6LAO - chains A and D of the 4 polymer chains in the assembly; structure by electron microscopy, 2.64 A resolution.

# Chain A
Name: Capsid protein VP1
Source organism: Echovirus E11
Amino-acid sequence (285 residues; row label = number of the first residue in the row):
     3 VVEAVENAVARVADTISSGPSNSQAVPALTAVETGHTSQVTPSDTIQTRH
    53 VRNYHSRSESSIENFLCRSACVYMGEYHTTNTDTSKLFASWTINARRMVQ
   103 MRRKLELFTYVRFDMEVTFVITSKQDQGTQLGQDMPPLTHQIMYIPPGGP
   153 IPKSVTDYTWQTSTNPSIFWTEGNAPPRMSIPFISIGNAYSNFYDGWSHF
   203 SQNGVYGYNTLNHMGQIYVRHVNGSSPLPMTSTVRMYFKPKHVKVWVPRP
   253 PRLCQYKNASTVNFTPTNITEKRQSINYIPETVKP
Residues lining bound ligands: sphingosine (SPH): S71, A72, C73, I95, A97, Q102, M103, K106, L107, V113, M117, V119, I144, M145, Y146, P168, S169, I170, M181, I183, I186, Y192, S193, N194, Y210, M216, I219, M238, F240

# Chain D
Name: Capsid protein VP4
Source organism: Echovirus E11
Amino-acid sequence (69 residues; numbered 1 to 69; the number before each row is that of its first residue):
     1 MGAQVSTQKTGAHETGLNASGRSIIHYTNINYYKDAASNSANRQDFSQDP
    51 GKFTEPVKDIMVKSLPALN
Not modelled in the structure: 14-23

# Chain A / chain D interface
Pairs across the interface (50):
  V3(A) with M1(D), hydrogen bond (backbone-backbone); G2(D); A3(D)
  V4(A) with A3(D); V5(D), hydrophobic
  E5(A) with A3(D), hydrogen bond (backbone-backbone); Q4(D); V5(D), hydrogen bond (backbone-backbone)
  A6(A) with V5(D)
  V7(A) with V5(D), hydrogen bond (backbone-backbone); S6(D)
  N9(A) with S6(D); T7(D); Q44(D)
  A12(A) with F46(D)
  A27(A) with S64(D)
  V28(A) with S64(D), hydrogen bond (backbone-backbone)
  P29(A) with K63(D)
  A33(A) with A67(D), hydrophobic
  T36(A) with V57(D)
  G37(A) with P56(D)
  H38(A) with T54(D); E55(D), salt bridge; M61(D)
  T39(A) with T54(D), hydrogen bond (backbone-backbone)
  Q41(A) with T54(D); E55(D); K63(D), hydrogen bond (backbone-side chain)
  D46(A) with K63(D), salt bridge
  Y56(A) with H13(D)
  R59(A) with Q48(D), hydrogen bond
  S60(A) with K9(D); F46(D)
  E65(A) with A41(D); N42(D), hydrogen bond (side chain-backbone)
  N66(A) with R43(D), hydrogen bond; F46(D)
  C69(A) with A41(D), hydrophobic; R43(D), hydrogen bond (backbone-side chain)
  D116(A) with A37(D)
  S182(A) with A37(D); S38(D)
  K243(A) with A37(D), hydrogen bond (side chain-backbone); S38(D); N39(D), hydrogen bond (side chain-backbone)
  H244(A) with A36(D); N39(D); S40(D), hydrogen bond (side chain-backbone); N42(D)
  P250(A) with F53(D)
Other interface residues (no listed pair), chain A (33 interface residues in all): A10, T32, V42, S63, P184
Other interface residues (no listed pair), chain D (32 interface residues in all): A12, D45, L68

# In short
33 residues of chain A and 32 residues of chain D are in contact; the contacts include 14 hydrogen bonds and 2
salt bridges. Polar pairs include H38(A)-E55(D), D46(A)-K63(D) and Q41(A)-K63(D). Bound to chain A:
sphingosine.
Here chain A is Capsid protein VP1 and chain D is Capsid protein VP4, both from Echovirus E11. Entry 6LAO
(Cryo-EM structure of echovirus 11 complexed with its attaching receptor CD55 at pH 5.5) was determined by
electron microscopy, deposited together with 6LA3, 6LA4, 6LA5, 6LA6, 6LA7, 6LAP and 3 further entries.
